PDB entry 1NOV | X-ray diffraction, 3.50 A resolution | chains A and B of the 6 polymer chains in the assembly

Chain A (and B):
Name: Nodamura virus coat proteins
Organism: Nodamura virus
Notes: chain B of this document is another copy of the same molecule, construct and numbering; everything in this record applies to it too
Reference sequence: P12871 (COAT_NODAV); the construct has insertions or renumbered stretches relative to UniProt, so the offset changes along the chain: 9-133 = UniProt 1-125; 135-206 = UniProt 126-197; 502-504 = UniProt 200-202; 208-281 = UniProt 203-276; 1 more segments
Chain sequence (355 residues; row label = number of the first residue in the row):
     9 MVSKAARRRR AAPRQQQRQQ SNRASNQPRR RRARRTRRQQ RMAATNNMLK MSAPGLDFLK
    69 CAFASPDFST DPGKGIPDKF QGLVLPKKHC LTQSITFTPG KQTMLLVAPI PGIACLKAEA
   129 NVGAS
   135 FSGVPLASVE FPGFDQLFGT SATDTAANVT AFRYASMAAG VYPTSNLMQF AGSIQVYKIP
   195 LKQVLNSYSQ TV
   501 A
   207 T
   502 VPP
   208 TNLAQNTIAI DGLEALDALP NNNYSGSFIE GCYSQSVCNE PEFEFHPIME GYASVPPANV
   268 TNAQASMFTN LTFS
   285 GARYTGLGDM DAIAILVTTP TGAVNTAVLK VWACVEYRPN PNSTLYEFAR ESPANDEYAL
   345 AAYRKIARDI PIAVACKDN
Unresolved in the structure: 9-54

Interface between chain A and chain B:
Contacting residue pairs - 76 pairs, chain A then chain B:
  K192(A) with P325(B)
  P194(A) with T164(B); R322(B); P323(B); P325(B)
  K196(A) with T164(B); F252(B); P254(B)
  Q197(A) with P254(B)
  V198(A) with P254(B), hydrophobic; I255(B); M256(B), hydrophobic
  L199(A) with L199(B), hydrophobic; M256(B); Y259(B), hydrogen bond (backbone-side chain)
  N200(A) with M256(B); E257(B), hydrogen bond (side chain-backbone)
  S201(A) with E257(B), hydrogen bond (backbone-backbone); G258(B); Y259(B); P264(B)
  S203(A) with A265(B); N266(B), hydrogen bond
  T207(A) with V206(B); A501(B)
  T208(A) with V206(B)
  N209(A) with N266(B)
  L210(A) with Q204(B); L210(B), hydrophobic
  A211(A) with Y202(B); Q212(B); A265(B); N266(B); V267(B), hydrophobic
  Q212(A) with Q212(B)
  N213(A) with N213(B)
  D218(A) with A160(B); T164(B); I255(B); E257(B)
  G219(A) with T164(B); N324(B)
  E221(A) with A160(B); N324(B), hydrogen bond; N326(B), hydrogen bond (backbone-side chain)
  A222(A) with N324(B); P325(B); N326(B)
  A225(A) with P325(B); N326(B)
  P227(A) with Y330(B), hydrophobic
  N228(A) with Y330(B); E331(B)
  N229(A) with L91(B); Y330(B), hydrogen bond
  N246(A) with F88(B); F252(B)
  E247(A) with F88(B); E251(B); F252(B), hydrogen bond (side chain-backbone)
  P248(A) with D86(B); R167(B); E249(B); F250(B); E251(B)
  E249(A) with K87(B), salt bridge; E249(B); E251(B)
  E251(A) with E251(B)
  S273(A) with T157(B); E257(B)
  D295(A) with R322(B), salt bridge
  E341(A) with K87(B), salt bridge
  R348(A) with K87(B), hydrogen bond (side chain-backbone)
  R352(A) with Q89(B); E335(B), salt bridge
Other interface residues (no listed pair), chain A (37 interface residues in all): I193, D224, A270
Other interface residues (no listed pair), chain B (43 interface residues in all): A161, A165, T214, I215

Summary:
37 residues of chain A face 43 of chain B across their interface; the contacts include 9 hydrogen bonds and 4
salt bridges. Polar pairs include E249(A)-K87(B), D295(A)-R322(B) and E341(A)-K87(B).
Chain A and chain B are both Nodamura virus coat proteins (Nodamura virus); the structure, Nodamura virus, was
determined by X-ray diffraction.
